1V7V - chain A; structure by X-ray diffraction, 1.80 A resolution.

Chain A:
Molecule: chitobiose phosphorylase
Organism: Vibrio proteolyticus
Notes: EC 2.4.1.-
UniProt: Q76IQ9 (Q76IQ9_VIBPR); numbering as in UniProt (aligned over 1-801)
Chain sequence (807 residues; each row starts with the number of its first residue):
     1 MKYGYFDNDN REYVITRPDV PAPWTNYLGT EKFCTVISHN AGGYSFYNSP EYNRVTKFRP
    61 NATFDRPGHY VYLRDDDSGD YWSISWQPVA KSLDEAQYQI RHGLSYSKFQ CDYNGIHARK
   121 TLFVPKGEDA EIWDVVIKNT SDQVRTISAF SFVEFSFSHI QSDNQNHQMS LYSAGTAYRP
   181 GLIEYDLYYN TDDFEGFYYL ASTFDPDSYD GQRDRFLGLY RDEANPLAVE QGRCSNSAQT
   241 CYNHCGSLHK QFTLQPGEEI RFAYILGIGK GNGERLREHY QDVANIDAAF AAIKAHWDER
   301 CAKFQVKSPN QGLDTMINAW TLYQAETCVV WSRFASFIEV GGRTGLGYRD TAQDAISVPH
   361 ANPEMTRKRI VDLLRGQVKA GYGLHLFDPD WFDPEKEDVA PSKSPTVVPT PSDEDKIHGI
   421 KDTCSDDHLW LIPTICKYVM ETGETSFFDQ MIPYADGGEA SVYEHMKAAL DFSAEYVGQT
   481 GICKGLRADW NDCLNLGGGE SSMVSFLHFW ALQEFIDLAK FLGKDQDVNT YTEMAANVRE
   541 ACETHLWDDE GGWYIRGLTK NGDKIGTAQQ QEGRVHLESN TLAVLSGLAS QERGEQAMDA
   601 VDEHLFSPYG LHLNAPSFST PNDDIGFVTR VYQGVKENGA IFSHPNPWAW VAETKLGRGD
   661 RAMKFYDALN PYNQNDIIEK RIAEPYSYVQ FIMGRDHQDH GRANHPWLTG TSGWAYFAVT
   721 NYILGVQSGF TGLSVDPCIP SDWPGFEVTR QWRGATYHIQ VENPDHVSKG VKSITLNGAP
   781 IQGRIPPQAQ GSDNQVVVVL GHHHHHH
Not modelled in the structure: 395-416, 802-807
Disulfide bonds: Cys424-Cys493
Construct notes: expression tag (802-807)
Swiss-Prot annotation at these positions:
  - active site: Asp492 (Proton donor)
  - binding site (N-acetyl-alpha-D-glucosamine 1-phosphate): Arg333, Arg343, Arg349, Asp350, Trp490, Asp492, Glu637, His644, Gln690, Thr709, Gly710
  - binding site (N-acetyl-D-glucosamine): Asp492, Lys636, Glu637

Overview:
Curated annotation (UniProt) lists active-site residue Asp492, 11 N-acetyl-alpha-D-glucosamine
1-phosphate-binding residues and 3 N-acetyl-D-glucosamine-binding residues.
Chain A is chitobiose phosphorylase (Vibrio proteolyticus); the structure, Crystal structure of Vibrio
proteolyticus chitobiose phosphorylase, was determined by X-ray diffraction together with 1V7W and 1V7X from
the same study.
